Entry 5JBT (X-ray diffraction, 1.40 A resolution); this record covers chains X and Y of the 3 polymer chains in the assembly.

Chain X:
Name: Amyloid-like protein 2
From: Homo sapiens
UniProt: Q06481 (APLP2_HUMAN); residues 2-15 here correspond to UniProt positions 307-320 (UniProt number = residue number + 305)
Chain sequence (14 residues; each row starts with the number of its first residue):
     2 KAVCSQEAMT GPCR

Chain Y:
Name: Amyloid-like protein 2
From: Homo sapiens
UniProt: Q06481 (APLP2_HUMAN); residues 18-55 here correspond to UniProt positions 323-360 (UniProt number = residue number + 305)
Chain sequence (38 residues; each row starts with the number of its first residue):
    18 MPRWYFDLSK GKCVRFIYGG CGGNRNNFES EDYCMAVC
Cystine bridges: Cys-30/Cys-51
What the authors report for this chain:
  - conformationally variable residues: Met-18

How chain X and chain Y interact:
Residue-residue contacts - 30 pairs, chain X then chain Y:
  Lys-2(X) / Val-54(Y)
  Ala-3(X) / Lys-29(Y)  hydrogen bond (backbone-side chain)
  Val-4(X) / Lys-29(Y)
  Val-4(X) / Cys-30(Y)  hydrogen bond (backbone-backbone)
  Val-4(X) / Val-54(Y)  hydrophobic
  Cys-5(X) / Trp-21(Y)
  Cys-5(X) / Cys-30(Y)
  Cys-5(X) / Val-54(Y)  hydrophobic
  Cys-5(X) / Cys-55(Y)  disulfide
  Ser-6(X) / Trp-21(Y)
  Ser-6(X) / Lys-29(Y)
  Ser-6(X) / Cys-30(Y)  hydrogen bond (backbone-backbone)
  Gln-7(X) / Arg-32(Y)  hydrogen bond
  Glu-8(X) / Lys-27(Y)  salt bridge
  Glu-8(X) / Val-31(Y)
  Ala-9(X) / Lys-27(Y)
  Met-10(X) / Tyr-22(Y)
  Met-10(X) / Val-31(Y)  hydrophobic
  Met-10(X) / Arg-32(Y)
  Met-10(X) / Phe-33(Y)  hydrophobic
  Met-10(X) / Ile-34(Y)
  Met-10(X) / Gly-37(Y)
  Thr-11(X) / Asp-24(Y)  hydrogen bond
  Thr-11(X) / Ser-26(Y)  hydrogen bond
  Thr-11(X) / Lys-27(Y)
  Pro-13(X) / Cys-38(Y)
  Pro-13(X) / Gly-39(Y)
  Pro-13(X) / Asn-43(Y)
  Cys-14(X) / Cys-38(Y)  disulfide
  Cys-14(X) / Gly-39(Y)
Interface residues without a listed pair, chain X (13 interface residues in all): Gly-12
Interface residues without a listed pair, chain Y (18 interface residues in all): Arg-42
Inter-chain disulfides: Cys-5(X)/Cys-55(Y), Cys-14(X)/Cys-38(Y)
Interface features reported in the paper:
  - residue pairs: Cys-14(X)/Cys-38(Y) (covalent link)

Summary:
The interface between chain X and chain Y involves 13 residues on one side and 18 on the other; the contacts
include 2 disulfide bonds, 6 hydrogen bonds and 1 salt bridge. Among the polar pairs are Glu-8(X)/Lys-27(Y),
Ala-3(X)/Lys-29(Y) and Gln-7(X)/Arg-32(Y). The authors report a contact between Cys-14(X) and Cys-38(Y). From
the paper: conformational variability at Met-18(Y).
Here chain X is Amyloid-like protein 2 and chain Y is Amyloid-like protein 2, both from Homo sapiens. Entry
5JBT (Mesotrypsin in complex with cleaved amyloid precursor like protein 2 inhibitor (APLP2)) was determined
by X-ray diffraction.
